9GZM - chains A and B of the 6 polymer chains in the assembly; structure by electron microscopy, 3.40 A resolution.

[Chain A]
Molecule: DNA-directed RNA polymerase, mitochondrial
Source organism: Homo sapiens
Notes: EC 2.7.7.6
Reference sequence: O00411 (RPOM_HUMAN); residue numbers follow UniProt; this construct covers 43-1230
Amino-acid sequence (1188 residues; numbered 43 to 1230; the number before each row is that of its first residue):
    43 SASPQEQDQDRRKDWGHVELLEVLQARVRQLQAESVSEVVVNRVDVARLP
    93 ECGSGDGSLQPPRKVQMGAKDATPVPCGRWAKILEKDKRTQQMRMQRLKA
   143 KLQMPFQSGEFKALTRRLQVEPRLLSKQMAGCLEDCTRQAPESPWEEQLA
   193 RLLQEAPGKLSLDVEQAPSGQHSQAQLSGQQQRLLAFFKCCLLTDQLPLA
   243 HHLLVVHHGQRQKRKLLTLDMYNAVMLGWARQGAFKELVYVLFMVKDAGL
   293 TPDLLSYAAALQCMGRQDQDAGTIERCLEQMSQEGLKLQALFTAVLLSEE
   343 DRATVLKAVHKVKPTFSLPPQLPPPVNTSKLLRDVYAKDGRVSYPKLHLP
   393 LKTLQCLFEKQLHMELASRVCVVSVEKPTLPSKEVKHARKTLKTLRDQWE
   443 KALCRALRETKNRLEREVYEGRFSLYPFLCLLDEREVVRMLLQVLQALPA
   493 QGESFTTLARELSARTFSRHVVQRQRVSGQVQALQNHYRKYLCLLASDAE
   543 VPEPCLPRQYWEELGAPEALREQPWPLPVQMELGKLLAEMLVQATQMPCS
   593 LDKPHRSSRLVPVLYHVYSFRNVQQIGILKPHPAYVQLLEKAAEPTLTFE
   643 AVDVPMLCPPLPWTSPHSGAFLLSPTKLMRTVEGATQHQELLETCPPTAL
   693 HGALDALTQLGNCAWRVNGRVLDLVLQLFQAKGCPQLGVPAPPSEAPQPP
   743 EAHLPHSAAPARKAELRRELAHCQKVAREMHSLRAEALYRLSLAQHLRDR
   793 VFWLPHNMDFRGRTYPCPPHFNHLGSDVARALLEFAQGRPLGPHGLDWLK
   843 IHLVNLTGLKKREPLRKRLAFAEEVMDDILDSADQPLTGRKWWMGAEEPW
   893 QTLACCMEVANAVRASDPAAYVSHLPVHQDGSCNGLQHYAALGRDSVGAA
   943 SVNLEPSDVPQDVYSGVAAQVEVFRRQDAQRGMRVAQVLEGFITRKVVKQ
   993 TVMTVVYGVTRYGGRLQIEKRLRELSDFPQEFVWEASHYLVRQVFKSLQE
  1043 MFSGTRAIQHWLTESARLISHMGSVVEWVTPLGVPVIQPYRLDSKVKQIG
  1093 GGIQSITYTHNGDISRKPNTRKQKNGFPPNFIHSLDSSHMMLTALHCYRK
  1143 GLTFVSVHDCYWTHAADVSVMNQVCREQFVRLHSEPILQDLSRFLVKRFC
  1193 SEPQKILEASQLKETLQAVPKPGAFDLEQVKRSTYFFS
Unresolved in the structure: 43-121, 147-156, 200-216, 741-754
Ion coordination: Mg2+: Asp-922, Gly-923, Asp-1151 (together with GTP)
Small-molecule neighbours: GTP (guanosine-5'-triphosphate): Arg-805, Asp-922, Gly-923, Ser-924, Cys-925, Asn-926, Gly-927, Tyr-956, Arg-987, Lys-991, Gln-992, Met-995, Thr-996, Tyr-999, Pro-1121, His-1125, Asp-1151
Curated features (UniProtKB/Swiss-Prot):
  - active site: Asp-922, Lys-991, Asp-1151
  - natural variant: Gln-149 to Ser-1230 (deletion: In COXPD55), His-250 (H250D: In COXPD55), Pro-566 (P566S: In COXPD55), Ser-611 (S611F: In COXPD55), Phe-641 (F641L: In COXPD55), Pro-742 to Pro-747 (deletion: In COXPD55), Pro-810 (P810S: In COXPD55; uncertain significance), Asp-870 (D870N: In COXPD55; uncertain significance), Cys-925 to Ser-1230 (deletion: In COXPD55), Arg-1013 (R1013C: In COXPD55), Ser-1193 (S1193F: In COXPD55)
What the authors report for this chain:
  - conformationally variable residues (order/disorder transition): Arg-159 to Pro-199
  - binding site for Non-template strand DNA: Arg-1003, Arg-1007, Trp-1026, Arg-1113, Lys-1116
  - binding site for Template strand DNA: Thr-498, Arg-502, Val-674, Glu-675, Thr-1101, Asn-1103, Arg-1113, Lys-1114
  - binding site for GTP: Tyr-956, Arg-987, Lys-991, Tyr-999
  - Mg2+ coordination: Asp-922, Gly-923, Asp-1151
  - catalytic residues: Asp-922, Asp-1151
  - mutagenesis - W1026A: decreased catalytic activity

[Chain B]
Molecule: Dimethyladenosine transferase 2, mitochondrial
Source organism: Homo sapiens
Notes: EC 2.1.1.-
Reference sequence: Q9H5Q4 (TFB2M_HUMAN); residues 60-396 here = UniProt positions 60-396
Amino-acid sequence (337 residues; each row starts with the number of its first residue):
    60 PPRKASKASLDFKRYVTDRRLAETLAQIYLGKPSRPPHLLLECNPGPGIL
   110 TQALLEAGAKVVALESDKTFIPHLESLGKNLDGKLRVIHCDFFKLDPRSG
   160 GVIKPPAMSSRGLFKNLGIEAVPWTADIPLKVVGMFPSRGEKRALWKLAY
   210 DLYSCTSIYKFGRIEVNMFIGEKEFQKLMADPGNPDLYHVLSVIWQLACE
   260 IKVLHMEPWSSFDIYTRKGPLENPKRRELLDQLQQKLYLIQMIPRQNLFT
   310 KNLTPMNYNIFFHLLKHCFGRRSATVIDHLRSLTPLDARDILMQIGKQED
   360 EKVVNMHPQDFKTLFETIERSKDCAYKWLYDETLEDR
Unresolved in the structure: 60-70
Curated features (UniProtKB/Swiss-Prot):
  - region: Arg-330, Arg-331 (DNA-binding)
  - binding site (S-adenosyl-L-methionine): Val-75, Glu-124, Asp-150
  - mutagenesis: Gly-105 (G105A: Abolishes methyltransferase activity), Arg-330 (R330A: Impairs transcription initiation; when associated with A-331), Arg-331 (R331A: Impairs transcription initiation; when associated with A-330)
What the authors report for this chain:
  - binding site for Non-template strand DNA: Lys-153 to Pro-165, Tyr-209, Lys-284
  - mutagenesis - R157G/G160S/V161G/I162S/K163G, R157DEL/S158DEL/G159DEL/G160DEL/V161DEL/I162DEL/K163DEL, S158A/G159A/G160A: abolished catalytic activity
  - mutagenesis - K163A: unchanged catalytic activity
  - mutagenesis - R157A, Y209A: decreased catalytic activity
  - mutagenesis - S158A/G159A/G160A, Y209A: unchanged binding to DNA-directed RNA polymerase, mitochondrial (chain A)
  - mutagenesis - Y209A (7-fold): decreased binding to ATP
  - conformationally variable residues (order/disorder transition): Trp-268 to Gln-294

[Chain A / chain B interface]
Residue-residue contacts - 38 pairs, chain A then chain B:
  Gln-493(A) / Arg-396(B)  hydrogen bond (backbone-side chain)
  Gly-494(A) / Arg-396(B)  hydrogen bond (backbone-side chain)
  Arg-601(A) / Pro-344(B)  hydrogen bond (side chain-backbone)
  Arg-601(A) / Leu-345(B)
  Arg-601(A) / Asp-346(B)
  Val-603(A) / Pro-344(B)
  Tyr-607(A) / Arg-340(B)
  Tyr-607(A) / Pro-344(B)
  Tyr-607(A) / Leu-388(B)  hydrophobic
  His-608(A) / Ser-341(B)
  Val-609(A) / Ser-341(B)
  Val-609(A) / Leu-393(B)  hydrophobic
  Tyr-610(A) / His-322(B)  hydrogen bond (backbone-side chain)
  Tyr-610(A) / His-326(B)  hydrogen bond (backbone-side chain)
  Tyr-610(A) / Arg-330(B)  hydrogen bond
  Ser-611(A) / Leu-393(B)  hydrogen bond (side chain-backbone)
  Ser-611(A) / Arg-396(B)  hydrogen bond (side chain-backbone)
  Phe-612(A) / His-322(B)
  Phe-612(A) / Lys-325(B)
  Phe-612(A) / His-326(B)
  Arg-613(A) / Arg-396(B)
  Ile-620(A) / Arg-396(B)
  Lys-622(A) / Leu-388(B)
  Lys-622(A) / Asp-390(B)
  Lys-622(A) / Thr-392(B)
  His-624(A) / Pro-344(B)
  Gln-629(A) / Tyr-385(B)
  Lys-755(A) / Thr-313(B)
  Lys-755(A) / Met-315(B)
  Ala-756(A) / Ser-213(B)
  Arg-759(A) / Pro-314(B)
  Gln-766(A) / Glu-391(B)
  Lys-767(A) / Glu-391(B)
  Arg-770(A) / Glu-391(B)  salt bridge
  Arg-770(A) / Thr-392(B)
  Glu-1023(A) / Gly-159(B)
  Glu-1023(A) / Gly-160(B)
  Glu-1023(A) / Val-161(B)
Interface residues without a listed pair, chain A (30 interface residues in all): Glu-495, Gln-617, Pro-625, Ala-626, Ala-763, Phe-1024, Trp-1026, Glu-1027
Interface residues without a listed pair, chain B (29 interface residues in all): Lys-163, Cys-214, Thr-215, Tyr-317, Gly-329, Trp-387
Interface features reported in the paper:
  - interface residues, chain A: Gln-588(A)

[In short]
Chain A and chain B form an interface of 30 and 29 residues respectively; the contacts include 8 hydrogen
bonds and 1 salt bridge. Among the polar pairs are Arg-770(A)/Glu-391(B), Gln-493(A)/Arg-396(B) and
Gly-494(A)/Arg-396(B). The paper reports catalytic residues Asp-922(A) and Asp-1151(A);
R157G/G160S/V161G/I162S/K163G, R157DEL/S158DEL/G159DEL/G160DEL/V161DEL/I162DEL/K163DEL and S158A/G159A/G160A
of chain B abolish catalytic activity; 7 substitutions were tested in all.
Here chain A is DNA-directed RNA polymerase, mitochondrial and chain B is Dimethyladenosine transferase 2,
mitochondrial, both from Homo sapiens. Entry 9GZM (Cryo-EM structure of the human mitochondrial RNA polymerase
transcription initiation complex (POLRMT/TFAM/TFB2M/DNA/RNA) with a 2-mer RNA ...) was determined by electron
microscopy (same publication as 9GZN, 9GZO, 9R95 and 9R96).
